Entry 1MXE (X-ray diffraction, 1.70 A resolution); this record covers chains A and E.

== Chain A ==
Protein: Calmodulin
From: Drosophila melanogaster
UniProt: P62152 (CALM_DROME); residues 1-148 here correspond to UniProt positions 2-149 (UniProt number = residue number + 1)
Sequence (148 residues; numbered 1 to 148; the number before each row is that of its first residue):
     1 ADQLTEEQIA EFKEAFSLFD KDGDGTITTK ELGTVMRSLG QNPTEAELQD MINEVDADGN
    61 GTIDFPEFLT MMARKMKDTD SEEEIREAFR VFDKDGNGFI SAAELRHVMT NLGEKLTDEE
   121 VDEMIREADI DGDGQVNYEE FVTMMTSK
Disordered / not traced: 1-3, 148
Swiss-Prot annotation at these positions:
  - binding site (Ca(2+)): Asp20, Asp22, Asp24, Thr26, Glu31, Asp56, Asp58, Asn60, Thr62, Glu67, Asp93, Asp95, Asn97, Glu104, Asp129, Asp131, Asp133, Gln135, Glu140
  - site: Lys115 (Not N6-methylated)
  - modified residue: Ala1 (N-acetylalanine), Lys94 (N6,N6,N6-trimethyllysine)
Ion coordination: Ca2+ site 1: Asp20, Asp22, Asp24, Thr26, Glu31; Ca2+ site 2: Asp56, Asp58, Asn60, Thr62, Glu67; Ca2+ site 3: Asp93, Asp95, Asn97, Phe99, Glu104; Ca2+ site 4: Asp129, Asp131, Asp133, Gln135, Glu140

== Chain E ==
Protein: Target Sequence of rat Calmodulin-Dependent Protein Kinase I
Notes: EC 2.7.1.123; fragment: Calmodulin Binding Domain
UniProt: Q63450 (KCC1A_RAT); numbering as in UniProt (aligned over 294-318)
Sequence (25 residues; row label = number of the first residue in the row):
   294 IKKNFAKSKW KQAFNATAVV RHMRK
Swiss-Prot annotation at these positions:
  - region: Lys296 to Arg317 (Calmodulin-binding)
  - motif: His315 to Lys318 (Nuclear export signal)

== Chain A / chain E interface ==
Pairs across the interface (58; chain A residue first):
  Glu11(A) - Lys304(E)  salt bridge
  Glu11(A) - Asn308(E)  hydrogen bond
  Glu14(A) - Ser301(E)
  Glu14(A) - Gln305(E)  hydrogen bond (backbone-side chain)
  Ala15(A) - Asn308(E)
  Leu18(A) - Gln305(E)
  Leu18(A) - Ala309(E)  hydrophobic
  Phe19(A) - Ala309(E)
  Phe19(A) - Val312(E)  hydrophobic
  Val35(A) - Val313(E)  hydrophobic
  Met36(A) - Val313(E)  hydrophobic
  Met36(A) - Arg317(E)
  Leu39(A) - Thr310(E)
  Gln41(A) - Arg317(E)  hydrogen bond
  Pro43(A) - Arg317(E)
  Glu47(A) - Arg317(E)  salt bridge
  Met51(A) - Met316(E)
  Met51(A) - Arg317(E)
  Ile63(A) - Met316(E)  hydrophobic
  Phe68(A) - Val312(E)  hydrophobic
  Met71(A) - Val312(E)  hydrophobic
  Met71(A) - His315(E)
  Met72(A) - Val312(E)  hydrophobic
  Lys75(A) - Ala311(E)
  Lys75(A) - His315(E)
  Thr79(A) - Arg314(E)  hydrogen bond
  Glu83(A) - Arg314(E)  salt bridge
  Glu84(A) - Phe307(E)
  Glu84(A) - Ala311(E)
  Glu84(A) - Arg314(E)
  Ile85(A) - Phe307(E)  hydrophobic
  Glu87(A) - Arg314(E)  salt bridge
  Ala88(A) - Phe307(E)  hydrophobic
  Ala88(A) - Thr310(E)
  Phe92(A) - Trp303(E)  hydrophobic
  Phe92(A) - Ala306(E)  hydrophobic
  Leu105(A) - Trp303(E)  hydrophobic
  Met109(A) - Lys302(E)
  Met109(A) - Ala306(E)  hydrophobic
  Glu114(A) - Lys302(E)  salt bridge
  Leu116(A) - Lys302(E)
  Glu119(A) - Ile294(E)
  Glu120(A) - Ile294(E)
  Glu120(A) - Phe298(E)
  Glu123(A) - Ile294(E)
  Glu123(A) - Ala299(E)
  Met124(A) - Phe298(E)  hydrophobic
  Met124(A) - Lys302(E)
  Met124(A) - Trp303(E)  hydrogen bond (backbone-side chain)
  Glu127(A) - Lys296(E)  salt bridge
  Glu127(A) - Ala299(E)
  Ala128(A) - Trp303(E)
  Thr143(A) - Lys300(E)
  Met144(A) - Lys300(E)  hydrogen bond (backbone-side chain)
  Met144(A) - Trp303(E)  hydrophobic
  Met145(A) - Trp303(E)
  Met145(A) - Phe307(E)  hydrophobic
  Ser147(A) - Lys300(E)  hydrogen bond
Also at the interface, not in a pair above, chain A (50 interface residues in all): Leu32, Asn42, Ile52, Val55, Arg74, Asp80, Val91, Ile100, Leu112, Ile125, Val136, Phe141
Also at the interface, not in a pair above, chain E (23 interface residues in all): Lys295

== Summary ==
The interface between chain A and chain E involves 50 residues on one side and 23 on the other; the contacts
include 7 hydrogen bonds and 6 salt bridges. Among the polar pairs are Glu11(A)-Lys304(E), Glu47(A)-Arg317(E)
and Glu83(A)-Arg314(E).
Chain A is Calmodulin (Drosophila melanogaster) and chain E is Target Sequence of rat Calmodulin-Dependent
Protein Kinase I; the structure, Structure of the Complex of Calmodulin with the Target Sequence of CaMKI, was
determined by X-ray diffraction.
